9B9X - chain A; structure by X-ray diffraction, 3.63 A resolution.

# Chain A
Name: Chemotaxis protein
From: Halomonas titanicae
Notes: fragment: ligand binding domain
UniProt: A0A0C3EFW7 (A0A0C3EFW7_9GAMM); residues 32-309 here = UniProt positions 32-309
Amino-acid sequence (288 residues; each row starts with the number of its first residue):
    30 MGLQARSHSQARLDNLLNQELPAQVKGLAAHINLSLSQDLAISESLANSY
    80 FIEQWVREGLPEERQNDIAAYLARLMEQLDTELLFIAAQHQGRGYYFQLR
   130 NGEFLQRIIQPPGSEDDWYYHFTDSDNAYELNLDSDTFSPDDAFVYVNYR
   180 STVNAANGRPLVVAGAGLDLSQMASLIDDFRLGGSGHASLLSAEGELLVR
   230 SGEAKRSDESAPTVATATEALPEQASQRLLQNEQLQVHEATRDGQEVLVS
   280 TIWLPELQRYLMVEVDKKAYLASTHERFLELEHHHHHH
Unresolved in the structure: 30-47, 231-265, 297-317
Modified / non-standard residues: Mse30 (selenomethionine); Mse105, Mse202, Mse291 (selenomethionine; parent Met)
Sequence notes: initiating methionine (30); expression tag (31, 310-317)
Residues lining bound ligands: hypoxanthine (HPA): F114, Y125, W147, N161, D163, S164, T166, Y175, N177
From the paper describing this entry:
  - mutagenesis - Y125F, Y125F/N161A/D163A: decreased binding to hypoxanthine

# In short
Chain A binds hypoxanthine. From the paper: Y125F and Y125F/N161A/D163A reduce binding to hypoxanthine.
Chain A is Chemotaxis protein (Halomonas titanicae); the structure, Crystal structure of the ligand binding
domain of the Halomonas titanicae chemoreceptor Htc10 in complex with ..., was determined by X-ray diffraction
together with 9B9S and 9BA3 from the same study.
